PDB entry 6GSI | electron microscopy, 3.75 A resolution | chains D and I of the 12 polymer chains in the assembly

[Chain D]
Name: Capsid protein
From: Feline calicivirus strain F9
Reference sequence: P27406 (CAPSD_FCVF9); aligned to UniProt positions 1-669 over residues 1-669 (the alignment contains insertions or deletions, so no single offset holds)
Chain sequence (669 residues; each row starts with the number of its first residue):
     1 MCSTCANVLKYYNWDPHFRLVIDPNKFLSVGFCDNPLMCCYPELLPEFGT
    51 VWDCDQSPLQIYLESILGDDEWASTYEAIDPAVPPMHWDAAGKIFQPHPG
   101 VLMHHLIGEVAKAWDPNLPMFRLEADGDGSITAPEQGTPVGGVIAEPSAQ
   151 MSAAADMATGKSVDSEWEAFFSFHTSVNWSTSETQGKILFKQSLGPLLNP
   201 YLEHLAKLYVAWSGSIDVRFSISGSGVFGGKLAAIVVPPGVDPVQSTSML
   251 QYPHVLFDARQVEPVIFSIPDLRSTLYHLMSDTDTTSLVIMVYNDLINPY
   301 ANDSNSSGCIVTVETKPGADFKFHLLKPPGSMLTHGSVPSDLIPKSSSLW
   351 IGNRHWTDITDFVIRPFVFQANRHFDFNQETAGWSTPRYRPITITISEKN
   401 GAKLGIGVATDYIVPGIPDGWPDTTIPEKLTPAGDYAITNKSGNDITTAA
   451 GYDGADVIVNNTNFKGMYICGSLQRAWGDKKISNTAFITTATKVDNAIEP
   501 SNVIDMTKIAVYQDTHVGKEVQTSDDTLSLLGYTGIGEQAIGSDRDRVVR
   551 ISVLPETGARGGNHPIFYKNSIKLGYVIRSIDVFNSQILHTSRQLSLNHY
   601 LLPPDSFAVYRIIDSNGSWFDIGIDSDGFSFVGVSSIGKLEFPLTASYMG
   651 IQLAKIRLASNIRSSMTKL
Disordered / not traced: 1-129, 664-669
Differences from the reference sequence: conflict Asn13 (Asp in P27406), Arg19 (Lys in P27406), Asp23 (Asn in P27406), 59 further conflict positions vs the reference (P27406) not listed; insertion (127, 493)
Metal / ion sites: K+: Gln474, Asp479
UniProt features mapped onto this chain:
  - site: Glu124, Ala125 (Cleavage), Lys480 (Interaction with host receptor F11R/JAM-1)
From the paper describing this entry:
  - conformationally variable residues (loop rearrangement): Tyr293 to Ser307

[Chain I]
Name: VP2
From: Feline calicivirus strain F9
Reference sequence: P28711 (VP2_FCVF9); residue numbers follow UniProt; this construct covers 1-106
Chain sequence (106 residues; numbered 1 to 106; the number before each row is that of its first residue):
     1 MNSILGLIDTVTNTIGKAQQIELDKAALGQQRELALKRMKLDHQALNNQV
    51 EQFNKILEQRVQGPIQSVRLARAAGFRVDPYSYTDQNFYDDQLNAIRLSY
   101 RNLFKN
Disordered / not traced: 1-18, 101-106
Differences from the reference sequence: conflict Lys37 (Gln in P28711), Met39 (Ile in P28711), Lys40 (Gly in P28711), His43 (Arg in P28711), Asp85 (Asn in P28711), Arg101 (Lys in P28711), Asn106 (Ile in P28711)
From the paper describing this entry:
  - conformationally variable residues: Gly75 to Asn106

[Chain D / chain I interface]
Residue-residue contacts (5; chain D residue first):
  Arg365(D) - Gly75(I)  hydrogen bond (side chain-backbone)
  Gln539(D) - Phe76(I)
  Ser543(D) - Ala73(I)
  Ser543(D) - Ala74(I)  hydrogen bond (side chain-backbone)
  Asp544(D) - Ala73(I)
Also at the interface, not in a pair above, chain D (5 interface residues in all): Ala540

[Summary]
5 residues of chain D face 4 of chain I across their interface, with 2 hydrogen bonds. Polar contacts include
Arg365(D)-Gly75(I) and Ser543(D)-Ala74(I). Gln474(D) and Asp479(D) form the K+ site. From the paper:
conformational variability at Tyr293(D) and Gly75(I).
Chain D is Capsid protein and chain I is VP2, both from Feline calicivirus strain F9; the structure, Feline
Calicivirus Strain F9 bound to a soluble ectodomain fragment of feline junctional adhesion molecule A ..., was
determined by electron microscopy (same publication as 6GSH).
